1TK4 - chains A and B; structure by X-ray diffraction, 1.10 A resolution.

[Chain A]
Name: Phospholipase A2 VRV-PL-VIIIa
Source organism: Daboia russellii pulchella
Notes: EC 3.1.1.4
UniProtKB: P59071 (PA28_DABRP); residue numbers follow UniProt; this construct covers 1-14, 16-56, 67-86, 88-121
Chain sequence (121 residues; numbered 1 to 133; 12 numbers in that range are skipped by the numbering (no residue carries them; nothing is unmodelled there); the number before each row is that of its first residue):
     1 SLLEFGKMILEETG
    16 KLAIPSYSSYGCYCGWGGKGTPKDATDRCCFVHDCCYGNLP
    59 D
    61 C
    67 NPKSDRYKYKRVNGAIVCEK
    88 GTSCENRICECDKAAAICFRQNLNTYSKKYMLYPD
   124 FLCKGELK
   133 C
Disulfide bonds: Cys27-Cys126, Cys29-Cys45, Cys44-Cys105, Cys50-Cys133, Cys51-Cys98, Cys61-Cys91, Cys84-Cys96

[Chain B]
Name: Tetrapeptide Ala-Ile-Arg-Ser
Chain sequence (4 residues; each row starts with the number of its first residue):
     1 AIRS

[Interface between chain A and chain B]
Pairs across the interface (15; chain A residue first):
  Leu2(A) with Ile2(B), hydrophobic; Arg3(B); Ser4(B)
  Leu3(A) with Ala1(B); Arg3(B), hydrogen bond (backbone-side chain)
  Phe5(A) with Ser4(B)
  Gly6(A) with Arg3(B); Ser4(B), hydrogen bond (backbone-backbone)
  Ile9(A) with Ser4(B)
  Ala18(A) with Arg3(B); Ser4(B)
  Ile19(A) with Ala1(B); Ile2(B); Arg3(B)
  Tyr22(A) with Ser4(B), hydrogen bond (backbone-side chain)
Interface residues without a listed pair, chain A (11 interface residues in all): Lys7, Ser23, Phe106

[Summary]
11 residues of chain A and 4 residues of chain B are in contact, with 3 hydrogen bonds. Polar contacts include
Leu3(A)-Arg3(B), Tyr22(A)-Ser4(B) and Gly6(A)-Ser4(B).
Here chain A is Phospholipase A2 VRV-PL-VIIIa (Daboia russellii pulchella) and chain B is Tetrapeptide
Ala-Ile-Arg-Ser. Entry 1TK4 (Crystal structure of russells viper phospholipase A2 in complex with a
specifically designed tetrapeptide Ala-Ile-Arg-Ser at ...) was determined by X-ray diffraction.
